PDB entry 1G6S | X-ray diffraction, 1.50 A resolution | chain A

== Chain A ==
Name: Epsp synthase
Organism: Escherichia coli
Notes: EC 2.5.1.19
UniProtKB: P0A6D3 (AROA_ECOLI); numbering as in UniProt (aligned over 1-427)
Amino-acid sequence (427 residues; row label = number of the first residue in the row):
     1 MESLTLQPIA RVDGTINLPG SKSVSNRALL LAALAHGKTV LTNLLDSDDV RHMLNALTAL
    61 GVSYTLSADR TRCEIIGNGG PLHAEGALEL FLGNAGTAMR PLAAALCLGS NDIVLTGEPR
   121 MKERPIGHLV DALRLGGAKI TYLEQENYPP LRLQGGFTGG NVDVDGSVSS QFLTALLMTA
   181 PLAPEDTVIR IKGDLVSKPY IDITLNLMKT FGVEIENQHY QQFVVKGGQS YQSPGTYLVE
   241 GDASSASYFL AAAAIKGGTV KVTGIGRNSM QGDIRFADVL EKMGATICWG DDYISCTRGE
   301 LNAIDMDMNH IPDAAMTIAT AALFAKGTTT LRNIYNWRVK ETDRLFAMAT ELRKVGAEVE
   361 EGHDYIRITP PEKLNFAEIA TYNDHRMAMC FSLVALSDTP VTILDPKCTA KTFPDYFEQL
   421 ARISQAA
Small-molecule neighbours:
  - glyphosate (GPJ): Lys22, Asp49, Asn94, Ala95, Gly96, Thr97, Arg100, Arg124, Gln171, Asp313, Lys340, Glu341, Arg344, His385, Arg386, Lys411
  - shikimate-3-phosphate (S3P): Lys22, Ser23, Arg27, Thr97, Val168, Ser169, Ser170, Gln171, Ser197, Tyr200, Pro312, Asp313, Asn336, Lys340
Curated features (UniProtKB/Swiss-Prot):
  - active site: Asp313 (Proton acceptor)
  - binding site (3-phosphoshikimate): Lys22, Ser23, Arg27, Ser169, Ser170, Gln171, Ser197, Asp313, Asn336, Lys340
  - binding site (phosphoenolpyruvate): Lys22, Gly96, Arg124, Gln171, Arg344, Arg386, Lys411
  - site (Modified by bromopyruvate): Cys408, Lys411
  - mutagenesis: Gly96 (G96A: Insensitive to glyphosate with unaltered affinity for its first substrate S3P, but displays a 30-fold lower affinity for its second substrate PEP), Thr97 (T97I: This mutant is sensitive to glyphosate and causes a substantial decrease in the affinity for PEP. Is insensitive to glyphosate but maintains high affinity for PEP; when associated with S-101), Pro101 (P101A: Displays a slight decrease of the affinity binding for both S3P and PEP. Decreases the binding affinity of glyphosate, reducing the potency of this inhibitor ...), Asp313 (D313A: The enolpyruvyl transfer reaction is halted after formation of the tetrahedral adduct of the substrates)
From the paper describing this entry:
  - binding site for glyphosate: Lys22, Arg124, Asp313, Arg344, Arg386, Lys411
  - binding site for shikimate-3-phosphate: Lys22, Arg27, Tyr200, Asp313
  - mutagenesis - R27A: abolished binding to shikimate-3-phosphate (citing earlier work)
  - mutagenesis - R27A: abolished binding to glyphosate (citing earlier work)
  - mutagenesis - G96A: decreased binding to glyphosate (citing earlier work)
  - catalytic residues: Lys22, Asp313, Glu341, His385 (proposed by the authors, not directly observed)
  - contacts within the chain: Glu341-His385, Glu341-Lys411
  - mutagenesis - R100A, D242A, D384A, H385A, H385K, H385N, H385Q, K411R: decreased catalytic activity (citing earlier work)

== In short ==
Ligands of chain A: shikimate-3-phosphate and glyphosate. Curated annotation (UniProt) lists active-site
residue Asp313, 10 residues binding 3-phosphoshikimate, 7 phosphoenolpyruvate-binding residues and 4
mutagenesis sites. The paper reports catalytic residues Lys22, Asp313 and Glu341 among others; R100A, D242A
and D384A, among others, reduce catalytic activity; 10 substitutions were tested in all.
Chain A is Epsp synthase (Escherichia coli); the structure, Structure of epsp synthase liganded with
shikimate-3-phosphate and glyphosate, was determined by X-ray diffraction (same publication as 1G6T).
